PDB entry 4CFH | X-ray diffraction, 3.24 A resolution | chains C and E of the 4 polymer chains in the assembly

# Chain C
Name: 5'-amp-activated protein kinase catalytic subunit alpha-1
Organism: Rattus norvegicus
Notes: EC 2.7.11.1
Reference sequence: P54645 (AAPK1_RAT); residues 524-548 here correspond to UniProt positions 535-559 (UniProt number = residue number + 11)
Chain sequence (27 residues; each row starts with the number of its first residue):
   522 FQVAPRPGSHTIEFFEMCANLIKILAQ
Disordered / not traced: 522-527

# Chain E
Name: 5'-amp-activated protein kinase subunit gamma-1
Organism: Rattus norvegicus
Reference sequence: P80385 (AAKG1_RAT); residue numbers follow UniProt; this construct covers 1-330
Chain sequence (330 residues; row label = number of the first residue in the row):
     1 MESVAAESAPAPENEHSQETPESNSSVYTTFMKSHRCYDLIPTSSKLVVF
    51 DTSLQVKKAFFALVTNGVRAAPLWDSKKQSFVGMLTITDFINILHRYYKS
   101 ALVQIYELEEHKIETWREVYLQDSFKPLVCISPNASLFDAVSSLIRNKIH
   151 RLPVIDPESGNTLYILTHKRILKFLKLFITEFPKPEFMSKSLEELQIGTY
   201 ANIAMVRTTTPVYVALGIFVQHRVSALPVVDEKGRVVDIYSKFDVINLAA
   251 EKTYNNLDVSVTKALQHRSHYFEGVLKCYLHETLEAIINRLVEAEVHRLV
   301 VVDEHDVVKGIVSLSDILQALVLTGGEKKP
Disordered / not traced: 1-23, 325-330
Ligand contacts:
  - adenosine monophosphate (AMP), molecule 1: Arg69, Lys169, Ser225, Ile239, Ser241, Phe243, Asp244, Arg268, Gly274, Val275, Leu276, Val296, His297, Arg298, Val300
  - adenosine monophosphate (AMP), molecule 2: His150, Gly198, Thr199, Asn202, Ile203, Ala204, Arg223, Val224, Ser225, Ala226, Leu227, Pro228, His297, Ile311, Ser313, Ser315, Asp316
Curated features (UniProtKB/Swiss-Prot):
  - motif: Leu137 to Glu158 (AMPK pseudosubstrate)
  - binding site (ADP): Arg69, Met84 to Asp89, Val129, His150, Arg151, Lys169, Ser241 to Asp244, Arg268, Leu276, His297, Arg298
  - binding site (AMP): Arg69, Met84 to Asp89, Val129, His150, Arg151, Lys169, Thr199, Ala204, Ser225, Ala226, Ser241 to Asp244, Arg268, Leu276, His297, Arg298, Ser313 to Asp316
  - binding site (ATP): Arg69, Met84 to Asp89, Val129, His150, Arg151, Lys169, Ser241 to Asp244, Arg268, Leu276, His297, Arg298
  - modified residue: Ser260 (Phosphoserine), Thr262 (Phosphothreonine), Ser269 (Phosphoserine)
From the paper describing this entry:
  - conformationally variable residues (side-chain flip): Arg69

# Chain C / chain E interface
Pairs across the interface - 18 pairs, chain C then chain E:
  Gly529(C) with Trp74(E); Gln79(E); Ser159(E); Gly160(E)
  Ser530(C) with Trp74(E); Phe81(E); Ser159(E); Gly160(E); Asn161(E), hydrogen bond
  His531(C) with Ser159(E), hydrogen bond (backbone-backbone); Asn161(E), hydrogen bond (backbone-side chain)
  Thr532(C) with Asn161(E), hydrogen bond (backbone-side chain)
  Ile533(C) with Trp74(E); Phe81(E), hydrophobic
  Glu534(C) with Gln79(E)
  Glu537(C) with Trp74(E), hydrogen bond; Ser76(E), hydrogen bond; Gln79(E), hydrogen bond
Also at the interface, not in a pair above, chain C (8 interface residues in all): Pro528
Also at the interface, not in a pair above, chain E (9 interface residues in all): Val49, Asp51

# Overview
Chain C and chain E form an interface of 8 and 9 residues respectively; the contacts include 7 hydrogen bonds.
Polar pairs include Ser530(C)-Asn161(E), His531(C)-Asn161(E) and Thr532(C)-Asn161(E). Chain E binds adenosine
monophosphate. UniProt lists 19 ADP-binding residues, 27 AMP-binding residues and 19 ATP-binding residues on
chain E. From the paper: conformational variability at Arg69(E).
Here chain C is 5'-amp-activated protein kinase catalytic subunit alpha-1 and chain E is 5'-amp-activated
protein kinase subunit gamma-1, both from Rattus norvegicus. Entry 4CFH (Structure of an active form of
mammalian AMPK) was determined by X-ray diffraction, deposited together with 2Y8L and 2Y8Q.
